1R8D - chains C and B of the 4 polymer chains in the assembly; structure by X-ray diffraction, 2.70 A resolution.

[Chain C]
Molecule: 26-nt DNA strand
Sequence (26 nucleotides; each row starts with the number of its first residue; note: 2 numbers in that range are skipped by the numbering (no residue carries them; nothing is unmodelled there); numbers below 1 keep their minus sign (DT-14 is residue -14)):
   -14 TTGACCCTAA CGT
     1 TGCGTGATTG TTT

[Chain B]
Protein: transcription activator MtaN
From: Bacillus subtilis
Notes: fragment: N-terminal truncation mutant of mta
UniProt: P71039 (P71039_BACSU); residue numbers follow UniProt; this construct covers 1-109
Chain sequence (109 residues; numbered 1 to 109; the number before each row is that of its first residue):
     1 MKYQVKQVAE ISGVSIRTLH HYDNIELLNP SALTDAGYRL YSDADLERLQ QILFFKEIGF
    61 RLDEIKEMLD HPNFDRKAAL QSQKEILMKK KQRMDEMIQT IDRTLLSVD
Not modelled in the structure: 108-109
Swiss-Prot annotation at these positions:
  - DNA-binding region: Val5 to Asn24 (H-T-H motif)
  - region: His71 to Phe74 (Hinge), Arg76 to Thr104 (Essential for dimerization)

[Chain C / chain B interface]
Pairs across the interface - 19 pairs, chain C then chain B:
  DT1(C) with Arg61(B), salt bridge to the phosphate
  DG2(C) with His21(B), base contact; Arg61(B), phosphate contact; Leu62(B), hydrogen bond to the phosphate
  DC3(C) with Arg17(B), base contact; Thr18(B), sugar contact; His21(B), base contact; Tyr22(B), hydrogen bond to the phosphate; Lys56(B), salt bridge to the phosphate; Leu62(B), phosphate contact
  DG4(C) with Ser15(B), hydrogen bond to the phosphate; Arg17(B), hydrogen bond to the base; Thr18(B), phosphate contact
  DT5(C) with Arg17(B), hydrogen bond to the base
  DG10(C) with Tyr38(B), hydrogen bond to the base
  DT11(C) with Ala36(B), phosphate contact; Tyr38(B), hydrogen bond to the sugar
  DT12(C) with Ala36(B), phosphate contact; Tyr38(B), sugar contact
Other interface residues (no listed pair), chain C (9 interface residues in all): DT13
Other interface residues (no listed pair), chain B (12 interface residues in all): Gln4, Asp63

[In short]
9 residues of chain C face 12 of chain B across their interface; the contacts include 7 hydrogen bonds and 2
salt bridges. Among the polar pairs are DG4(C)-Arg17(B), DT5(C)-Arg17(B) and DG10(C)-Tyr38(B).
Here chain C is a 26-nt DNA strand and chain B is transcription activator MtaN (Bacillus subtilis). Entry 1R8D
(Crystal Structure of MtaN Bound to DNA) was determined by X-ray diffraction (same publication as 1R8E).
